Entry 6QZZ (X-ray diffraction, 1.85 A resolution); this record covers chains A and B.

Chain A:
Protein: Peptide N-methyltransferase
From: Omphalotus olearius
Amino-acid sequence (416 residues; row label = number of the first residue in the row):
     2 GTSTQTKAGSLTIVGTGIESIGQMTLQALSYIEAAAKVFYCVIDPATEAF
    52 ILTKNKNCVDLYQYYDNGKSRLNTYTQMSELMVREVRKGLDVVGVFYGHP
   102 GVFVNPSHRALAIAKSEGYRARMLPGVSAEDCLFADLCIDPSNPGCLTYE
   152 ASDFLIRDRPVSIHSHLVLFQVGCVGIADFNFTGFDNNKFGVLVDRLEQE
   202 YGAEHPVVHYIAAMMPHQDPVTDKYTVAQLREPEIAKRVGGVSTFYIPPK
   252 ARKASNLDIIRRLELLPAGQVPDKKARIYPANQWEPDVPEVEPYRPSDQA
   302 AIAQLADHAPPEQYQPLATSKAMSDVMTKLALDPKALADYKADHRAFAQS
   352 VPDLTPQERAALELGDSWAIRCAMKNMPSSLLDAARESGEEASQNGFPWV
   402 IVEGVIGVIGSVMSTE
Not modelled in the structure: 2-6, 384-395, 412-417
Modified / non-standard residues: Val-401 (N-methylvaline; MVA)
Ligand contacts:
  - S-adenosylhomocysteine (SAH), molecule 1: Ile-19, Tyr-98, Gly-99, His-100, Val-103, Phe-104, Val-105, Val-128, Ser-129, Ala-130, Phe-171, Gln-172, Tyr-211, Ile-212, Ala-213, Met-215, Gly-242, Val-243, Ser-244, Thr-245
  - S-adenosylhomocysteine (SAH), molecule 2: Trp-400, Val-401, Ile-402

Chain B:
Protein: Peptide N-methyltransferase
From: Omphalotus olearius
Amino-acid sequence (416 residues; numbered 2 to 417; the number before each row is that of its first residue):
     2 GTSTQTKAGSLTIVGTGIESIGQMTLQALSYIEAAAKVFYCVIDPATEAF
    52 ILTKNKNCVDLYQYYDNGKSRLNTYTQMSELMVREVRKGLDVVGVFYGHP
   102 GVFVNPSHRALAIAKSEGYRARMLPGVSAEDCLFADLCIDPSNPGCLTYE
   152 ASDFLIRDRPVSIHSHLVLFQVGCVGIADFNFTGFDNNKFGVLVDRLEQE
   202 YGAEHPVVHYIAAMMPHQDPVTDKYTVAQLREPEIAKRVGGVSTFYIPPK
   252 ARKASNLDIIRRLELLPAGQVPDKKARIYPANQWEPDVPEVEPYRPSDQA
   302 AIAQLADHAPPEQYQPLATSKAMSDVMTKLALDPKALADYKADHRAFAQS
   352 VPDLTPQERAALELGDSWAIRCAMKNMPSSLLDAARESGEEASQNGFPWV
   402 IVXGVIGVIGSVMSTE
Not modelled in the structure: 2-6, 385-398, 413-417
Modified / non-standard residues: Val-401 (N-methylvaline; MVA); Val-403 (N-methylvaline; MVA); EME (N-methyl-L-glutamic acid) at position 404
Ligand contacts: S-adenosylhomocysteine (SAH): Ile-19, Tyr-98, Gly-99, His-100, Val-103, Phe-104, Val-105, Val-128, Ser-129, Ala-130, Phe-171, Gln-172, Tyr-211, Ile-212, Ala-213, Met-215, Gly-242, Val-243, Ser-244, Thr-245

How chain A and chain B interact:
Residue-residue contacts - 343 pairs, chain A then chain B:
  Glu-20(A) / Gln-28(B)  hydrogen bond
  Glu-20(A) / Arg-123(B)  salt bridge
  Ser-21(A) / Ala-332(B)
  Ile-22(A) / Leu-27(B)
  Ile-22(A) / Thr-329(B)
  Ile-22(A) / Ala-332(B)  hydrophobic
  Gly-23(A) / Thr-26(B)
  Gly-23(A) / Leu-27(B)  hydrogen bond (backbone-backbone)
  Gly-23(A) / Gln-28(B)  hydrogen bond (backbone-backbone)
  Gly-23(A) / Ala-332(B)
  Gln-24(A) / Thr-26(B)
  Gln-24(A) / Gln-28(B)  hydrogen bond
  Gln-24(A) / Pro-126(B)
  Met-25(A) / Thr-26(B)
  Met-25(A) / Leu-27(B)  hydrogen bond (backbone-backbone)
  Thr-26(A) / Gly-23(B)
  Thr-26(A) / Gln-24(B)
  Thr-26(A) / Met-25(B)
  Thr-26(A) / Val-128(B)
  Leu-27(A) / Ile-22(B)
  Leu-27(A) / Gly-23(B)  hydrogen bond (backbone-backbone)
  Leu-27(A) / Met-25(B)  hydrogen bond (backbone-backbone)
  Leu-27(A) / Leu-27(B)  hydrophobic
  Gln-28(A) / Glu-20(B)  hydrogen bond
  Gln-28(A) / Gly-23(B)  hydrogen bond (backbone-backbone)
  Gln-28(A) / Gln-24(B)  hydrogen bond
  Cys-42(A) / Ile-402(B)  hydrophobic
  Cys-42(A) / EME_404(B)
  Val-43(A) / Ile-402(B)
  Ile-44(A) / Trp-400(B)  hydrophobic
  Ile-44(A) / Ile-402(B)  hydrophobic
  Asp-45(A) / Trp-400(B)
  Pro-46(A) / Leu-318(B)
  Pro-46(A) / Met-375(B)  hydrophobic
  Pro-46(A) / Lys-376(B)
  Ala-47(A) / Met-328(B)  hydrophobic
  Ala-47(A) / Met-375(B)  hydrophobic
  Glu-49(A) / Leu-318(B)
  Glu-49(A) / Lys-376(B)  salt bridge
  Ala-50(A) / Leu-318(B)  hydrophobic
  Ala-50(A) / Thr-320(B)
  Ala-50(A) / Ser-325(B)
  Phe-51(A) / Thr-329(B)
  Leu-53(A) / Leu-318(B)  hydrophobic
  Asp-61(A) / Tyr-315(B)  hydrogen bond
  Tyr-63(A) / Val-401(B)  hydrogen bond (side chain-backbone)
  Gln-64(A) / His-309(B)  hydrogen bond (backbone-side chain)
  Gln-64(A) / Pro-311(B)
  Gln-64(A) / Pro-312(B)
  Gln-64(A) / Tyr-315(B)
  Tyr-65(A) / Leu-306(B)  hydrophobic
  Tyr-65(A) / His-309(B)
  Tyr-66(A) / Pro-312(B)
  Tyr-66(A) / Val-403(B)  hydrogen bond (side chain-backbone)
  Tyr-66(A) / EME_404(B)
  Asp-67(A) / Pro-312(B)
  Asn-68(A) / Gln-314(B)  hydrogen bond
  Arg-72(A) / Val-403(B)
  Arg-72(A) / Gly-405(B)  hydrogen bond (side chain-backbone)
  Arg-72(A) / Val-406(B)
  Leu-73(A) / Ile-279(B)  hydrophobic
  Leu-73(A) / Val-406(B)  hydrophobic
  Leu-73(A) / Gly-411(B)
  Asn-74(A) / Ala-302(B)
  Tyr-76(A) / Val-403(B)  hydrogen bond (side chain-backbone)
  Tyr-76(A) / EME_404(B)
  Tyr-76(A) / Gly-405(B)  hydrogen bond (side chain-backbone)
  Tyr-76(A) / Val-406(B)  hydrophobic
  Thr-77(A) / Asp-299(B)  hydrogen bond
  Thr-77(A) / Ile-303(B)
  Gln-78(A) / Ala-302(B)  hydrogen bond (side chain-backbone)
  Gln-78(A) / Gln-305(B)
  Gln-78(A) / Leu-306(B)
  Glu-81(A) / Tyr-295(B)  hydrogen bond
  Glu-81(A) / Ile-303(B)
  Arg-85(A) / Ile-303(B)
  Arg-85(A) / Leu-306(B)
  Arg-88(A) / Tyr-295(B)  hydrogen bond
  Phe-97(A) / EME_404(B)
  His-100(A) / Asp-132(B)  hydrogen bond (side chain-backbone)
  His-100(A) / Phe-135(B)
  Gly-102(A) / Ile-140(B)
  Gly-102(A) / Asp-141(B)
  Val-103(A) / Phe-135(B)  hydrophobic
  Val-103(A) / Asp-141(B)
  Val-103(A) / Pro-142(B)  hydrophobic
  Phe-104(A) / Asp-141(B)  hydrogen bond (backbone-side chain)
  Phe-104(A) / Ser-143(B)
  Phe-104(A) / EME_404(B)
  Phe-104(A) / Gly-405(B)
  Val-105(A) / Asp-141(B)  hydrogen bond (backbone-side chain)
  Val-105(A) / EME_404(B)
  Asn-106(A) / EME_404(B)  hydrogen bond (backbone-backbone)
  Asn-106(A) / Gly-405(B)
  Asn-106(A) / Val-406(B)  hydrogen bond (side chain-backbone)
  Pro-107(A) / EME_404(B)
  His-109(A) / Cys-139(B)
  His-109(A) / Ile-140(B)
  His-109(A) / Asp-141(B)
  His-109(A) / Pro-281(B)
  Arg-110(A) / Tyr-280(B)
  Arg-110(A) / Pro-281(B)
  Arg-110(A) / Pro-294(B)  hydrogen bond (side chain-backbone)
  Arg-110(A) / Tyr-295(B)
  Arg-110(A) / Asp-299(B)  salt bridge
  Ala-113(A) / Tyr-280(B)  hydrogen bond (backbone-side chain)
  Ala-113(A) / Pro-281(B)  hydrophobic
  Ile-114(A) / Tyr-280(B)  hydrogen bond (backbone-side chain)
  Ile-114(A) / Tyr-295(B)
  Lys-116(A) / Cys-139(B)
  Arg-123(A) / Glu-20(B)  salt bridge
  Met-124(A) / Ala-136(B)
  Pro-126(A) / Gln-24(B)
  Pro-126(A) / Val-128(B)  hydrophobic
  Pro-126(A) / Asp-132(B)
  Pro-126(A) / Cys-133(B)  hydrophobic
  Pro-126(A) / Ala-136(B)
  Gly-127(A) / Val-128(B)
  Gly-127(A) / Asp-132(B)
  Val-128(A) / Thr-26(B)
  Val-128(A) / Pro-126(B)  hydrophobic
  Val-128(A) / Gly-127(B)
  Asp-132(A) / His-100(B)  hydrogen bond (backbone-side chain)
  Asp-132(A) / Pro-126(B)
  Asp-132(A) / Gly-127(B)
  Asp-132(A) / Asp-132(B)
  Cys-133(A) / Pro-126(B)  hydrophobic
  Phe-135(A) / His-100(B)
  Phe-135(A) / Val-103(B)  hydrophobic
  Ala-136(A) / Met-124(B)
  Ala-136(A) / Pro-126(B)
  Cys-139(A) / His-109(B)
  Ile-140(A) / Gly-102(B)
  Ile-140(A) / His-109(B)
  Asp-141(A) / Gly-102(B)
  Asp-141(A) / Val-103(B)
  Asp-141(A) / Phe-104(B)  hydrogen bond (side chain-backbone)
  Asp-141(A) / Val-105(B)  hydrogen bond (side chain-backbone)
  Asp-141(A) / His-109(B)
  Pro-142(A) / Gly-102(B)
  Ser-143(A) / Phe-104(B)
  Pro-145(A) / Arg-160(B)
  Gly-146(A) / Thr-149(B)
  Gly-146(A) / Tyr-150(B)
  Cys-147(A) / Cys-147(B)
  Cys-147(A) / Leu-148(B)
  Cys-147(A) / Thr-149(B)  hydrogen bond (backbone-backbone)
  Leu-148(A) / Cys-147(B)
  Leu-148(A) / Leu-148(B)  hydrophobic
  Leu-148(A) / Tyr-150(B)
  Thr-149(A) / Gly-146(B)
  Thr-149(A) / Cys-147(B)  hydrogen bond (backbone-backbone)
  Tyr-150(A) / Gly-146(B)
  Tyr-150(A) / Leu-148(B)
  Tyr-150(A) / Ser-166(B)
  Glu-151(A) / Ile-407(B)
  Ser-153(A) / Ile-407(B)
  Ser-153(A) / Ile-410(B)
  Asp-154(A) / Ile-407(B)
  Leu-156(A) / Ile-260(B)
  Ile-157(A) / Ser-256(B)
  Ile-157(A) / Asn-257(B)  hydrogen bond (backbone-backbone)
  Ile-157(A) / Ile-260(B)
  Ile-157(A) / Leu-264(B)  hydrophobic
  Ile-157(A) / Leu-266(B)  hydrophobic
  Ile-157(A) / Ile-407(B)  hydrophobic
  Ile-157(A) / Ile-410(B)  hydrophobic
  Arg-158(A) / Lys-254(B)  hydrogen bond (backbone-side chain)
  Arg-158(A) / Ala-255(B)
  Arg-158(A) / Ser-256(B)  hydrogen bond
  Arg-158(A) / Val-409(B)
  Asp-159(A) / Lys-254(B)  hydrogen bond (backbone-side chain)
  Arg-160(A) / Pro-145(B)
  Arg-160(A) / His-165(B)
  Arg-160(A) / Lys-254(B)
  Pro-161(A) / Ser-163(B)
  Ser-163(A) / Pro-161(B)
  His-165(A) / Arg-160(B)
  Gln-172(A) / Val-403(B)
  Gln-172(A) / EME_404(B)
  Gln-172(A) / Gly-405(B)  hydrogen bond (side chain-backbone)
  Gly-177(A) / Ile-410(B)
  Ile-178(A) / Ile-410(B)
  Ala-179(A) / Ile-410(B)  hydrophobic
  Phe-181(A) / Val-403(B)
  Asn-182(A) / Val-401(B)
  Phe-183(A) / Pro-312(B)  hydrophobic
  Phe-183(A) / Gln-314(B)
  Phe-183(A) / Gln-316(B)
  Phe-183(A) / Leu-382(B)  hydrophobic
  Phe-183(A) / Val-401(B)
  Thr-184(A) / Leu-382(B)
  Gly-185(A) / Val-401(B)
  Lys-190(A) / Arg-263(B)  hydrogen bond (side chain-backbone)
  Lys-190(A) / Leu-264(B)  hydrogen bond (side chain-backbone)
  Lys-190(A) / Glu-265(B)  salt bridge
  Val-193(A) / Ile-260(B)  hydrophobic
  Val-193(A) / Arg-263(B)
  Val-193(A) / Leu-264(B)  hydrophobic
  Asp-196(A) / Arg-263(B)  salt bridge
  Met-215(A) / Trp-400(B)
  Met-216(A) / Ile-371(B)  hydrophobic
  Met-216(A) / Trp-400(B)  hydrophobic
  Pro-217(A) / Leu-331(B)
  Pro-217(A) / Ala-332(B)
  Pro-217(A) / Leu-338(B)
  His-218(A) / Leu-338(B)
  His-218(A) / Tyr-341(B)
  His-218(A) / Lys-342(B)
  His-218(A) / Gly-366(B)  hydrogen bond (side chain-backbone)
  His-218(A) / Ile-371(B)
  Gln-219(A) / Ser-368(B)  hydrogen bond
  Val-243(A) / Trp-400(B)  hydrophobic
  Lys-254(A) / Arg-158(B)  hydrogen bond (side chain-backbone)
  Lys-254(A) / Asp-159(B)  hydrogen bond (side chain-backbone)
  Lys-254(A) / Arg-160(B)
  Ala-255(A) / Arg-158(B)
  Ser-256(A) / Ile-157(B)
  Ser-256(A) / Arg-158(B)  hydrogen bond
  Asn-257(A) / Ile-157(B)  hydrogen bond (backbone-backbone)
  Ile-260(A) / Leu-156(B)
  Ile-260(A) / Ile-157(B)
  Ile-260(A) / Val-193(B)  hydrophobic
  Arg-263(A) / Lys-190(B)
  Arg-263(A) / Val-193(B)
  Arg-263(A) / Asp-196(B)  salt bridge
  Leu-264(A) / Ile-157(B)  hydrophobic
  Leu-264(A) / Val-176(B)  hydrophobic
  Leu-264(A) / Lys-190(B)
  Glu-265(A) / Lys-190(B)  salt bridge
  Leu-266(A) / Ile-157(B)  hydrophobic
  Lys-275(A) / Arg-158(B)
  Tyr-280(A) / Arg-110(B)
  Tyr-280(A) / Ala-113(B)  hydrogen bond (side chain-backbone)
  Tyr-280(A) / Ile-114(B)  hydrogen bond (side chain-backbone)
  Pro-281(A) / His-109(B)
  Pro-281(A) / Arg-110(B)
  Pro-281(A) / Ala-113(B)  hydrophobic
  Pro-294(A) / Arg-110(B)  hydrogen bond (backbone-side chain)
  Tyr-295(A) / Glu-81(B)  hydrogen bond
  Tyr-295(A) / Arg-88(B)  hydrogen bond
  Tyr-295(A) / Arg-110(B)
  Tyr-295(A) / Ile-114(B)
  Asp-299(A) / Thr-77(B)  hydrogen bond
  Asp-299(A) / Arg-110(B)  salt bridge
  Ala-302(A) / Asn-74(B)
  Ala-302(A) / Gln-78(B)  hydrogen bond (backbone-side chain)
  Ile-303(A) / Thr-77(B)
  Ile-303(A) / Glu-81(B)
  Ile-303(A) / Arg-85(B)
  Gln-305(A) / Gln-78(B)
  Leu-306(A) / Tyr-65(B)  hydrophobic
  Leu-306(A) / Gln-78(B)
  Leu-306(A) / Arg-85(B)
  His-309(A) / Gln-64(B)  hydrogen bond (side chain-backbone)
  His-309(A) / Tyr-65(B)
  Pro-311(A) / Gln-64(B)
  Pro-312(A) / Gln-64(B)
  Pro-312(A) / Tyr-66(B)
  Pro-312(A) / Asp-67(B)
  Pro-312(A) / Phe-183(B)  hydrophobic
  Gln-314(A) / Asn-68(B)  hydrogen bond
  Gln-314(A) / Phe-183(B)
  Tyr-315(A) / Asp-61(B)  hydrogen bond
  Tyr-315(A) / Tyr-63(B)  hydrophobic
  Tyr-315(A) / Gln-64(B)
  Gln-316(A) / Phe-183(B)
  Leu-318(A) / Pro-46(B)
  Leu-318(A) / Glu-49(B)
  Leu-318(A) / Ala-50(B)  hydrophobic
  Leu-318(A) / Leu-53(B)  hydrophobic
  Thr-320(A) / Ala-50(B)
  Ser-325(A) / Ala-50(B)
  Met-328(A) / Ala-47(B)  hydrophobic
  Thr-329(A) / Ile-22(B)
  Thr-329(A) / Phe-51(B)
  Leu-331(A) / Pro-217(B)
  Ala-332(A) / Ser-21(B)
  Ala-332(A) / Ile-22(B)  hydrophobic
  Ala-332(A) / Gly-23(B)
  Ala-332(A) / Pro-217(B)
  Leu-338(A) / Pro-217(B)
  Leu-338(A) / His-218(B)
  Tyr-341(A) / His-218(B)
  Lys-342(A) / His-218(B)
  Lys-342(A) / Asp-220(B)  salt bridge
  Gly-366(A) / His-218(B)  hydrogen bond (backbone-side chain)
  Ser-368(A) / Gln-219(B)  hydrogen bond
  Ile-371(A) / Met-216(B)  hydrophobic
  Ile-371(A) / His-218(B)
  Arg-372(A) / Ile-44(B)
  Arg-372(A) / Asp-45(B)
  Arg-372(A) / Pro-46(B)
  Arg-372(A) / Met-215(B)
  Arg-372(A) / Met-216(B)
  Met-375(A) / Pro-46(B)  hydrophobic
  Met-375(A) / Ala-47(B)  hydrophobic
  Lys-376(A) / Pro-46(B)
  Lys-376(A) / Glu-49(B)  salt bridge
  Leu-382(A) / Phe-183(B)  hydrophobic
  Leu-382(A) / Thr-184(B)
  Phe-398(A) / Phe-181(B)
  Phe-398(A) / Phe-183(B)
  Phe-398(A) / Thr-184(B)
  Phe-398(A) / Gly-185(B)
  Pro-399(A) / Ile-44(B)  hydrophobic
  Pro-399(A) / Tyr-63(B)  hydrophobic
  Pro-399(A) / Tyr-98(B)  hydrogen bond (backbone-side chain)
  Trp-400(A) / Tyr-66(B)  hydrogen bond (backbone-side chain)
  Trp-400(A) / Arg-72(B)
  Trp-400(A) / Tyr-76(B)  hydrogen bond (backbone-side chain)
  Trp-400(A) / Gln-172(B)
  Trp-400(A) / Cys-175(B)
  Trp-400(A) / Phe-186(B)  hydrophobic
  Trp-400(A) / Gly-242(B)  hydrogen bond (side chain-backbone)
  Val-401(A) / Tyr-66(B)
  Val-401(A) / Tyr-76(B)
  Val-401(A) / Tyr-98(B)
  Val-401(A) / Phe-104(B)
  Val-401(A) / Val-105(B)
  Val-401(A) / Asn-106(B)  hydrogen bond (backbone-backbone)
  Val-401(A) / Pro-107(B)
  Val-401(A) / Gln-172(B)
  Ile-402(A) / Arg-72(B)  hydrogen bond (backbone-side chain)
  Ile-402(A) / Tyr-76(B)  hydrogen bond (backbone-side chain)
  Ile-402(A) / Phe-104(B)
  Ile-402(A) / Val-105(B)
  Ile-402(A) / Asn-106(B)
  Ile-402(A) / Gln-172(B)  hydrogen bond (backbone-side chain)
  Val-403(A) / Arg-72(B)
  Val-403(A) / Leu-73(B)  hydrophobic
  Val-403(A) / Tyr-76(B)  hydrophobic
  Val-403(A) / Asn-106(B)
  Glu-404(A) / Ile-157(B)
  Glu-404(A) / Arg-158(B)  salt bridge
  Val-406(A) / Arg-158(B)
  Ile-407(A) / Ser-153(B)
  Ile-407(A) / Ile-157(B)  hydrophobic
  Ile-407(A) / Gly-177(B)
  Ile-407(A) / Ile-178(B)
  Ile-407(A) / Ala-179(B)  hydrophobic
  Gly-408(A) / Leu-73(B)
  Gly-411(A) / Ser-71(B)
Other interface residues (no listed pair), chain A (174 interface residues in all): Leu-30, Thr-54, Lys-70, Ser-71, Met-79, Leu-82, Tyr-98, Ser-117, Leu-125, Ser-129, Glu-131, Ser-166, Cys-175, Phe-186, Gly-192, Gly-242, Ile-261, Ile-279, Ser-298, Leu-333, His-345, Asn-396, Gly-397, Val-409
Other interface residues (no listed pair), chain B (175 interface residues in all): Leu-30, Thr-54, Lys-70, Met-79, Leu-82, Val-84, Phe-97, Ser-117, Leu-125, Ser-129, Glu-131, Glu-151, Asp-154, Gly-174, Asp-180, Asn-182, Gly-241, Val-243, Lys-275, Ser-298, Leu-333, His-345, Arg-372, Asp-384, Pro-399, Ser-412

Overview:
174 residues of chain A face 175 of chain B across their interface; the contacts include 68 hydrogen bonds and
12 salt bridges. Polar pairs include Glu-20(A)/Arg-123(B), Glu-49(A)/Lys-376(B) and Arg-110(A)/Asp-299(B). One
S-adenosylhomocysteine molecule is bound between chain A and chain B.
Here chain A is Peptide N-methyltransferase and chain B is Peptide N-methyltransferase, both from Omphalotus
olearius. Entry 6QZZ (full length OphA V404E in complex with SAH) was determined by X-ray diffraction together
with 6TSC, 6QZY and 6R00 from the same study.
